2WOH - chains A and B; structure by X-ray diffraction, 2.70 A resolution.

Chain A (and B):
Protein: Primary amine oxidase
Source organism: Escherichia coli
Notes: EC 1.4.3.6; chain B of this document is another copy of the same molecule, construct and numbering; everything in this record applies to it too
UniProt: P46883 (AMO_ECOLI); residues 1-727 here correspond to UniProt positions 31-757 (UniProt number = residue number + 30)
Chain sequence (727 residues; each row starts with the number of its first residue):
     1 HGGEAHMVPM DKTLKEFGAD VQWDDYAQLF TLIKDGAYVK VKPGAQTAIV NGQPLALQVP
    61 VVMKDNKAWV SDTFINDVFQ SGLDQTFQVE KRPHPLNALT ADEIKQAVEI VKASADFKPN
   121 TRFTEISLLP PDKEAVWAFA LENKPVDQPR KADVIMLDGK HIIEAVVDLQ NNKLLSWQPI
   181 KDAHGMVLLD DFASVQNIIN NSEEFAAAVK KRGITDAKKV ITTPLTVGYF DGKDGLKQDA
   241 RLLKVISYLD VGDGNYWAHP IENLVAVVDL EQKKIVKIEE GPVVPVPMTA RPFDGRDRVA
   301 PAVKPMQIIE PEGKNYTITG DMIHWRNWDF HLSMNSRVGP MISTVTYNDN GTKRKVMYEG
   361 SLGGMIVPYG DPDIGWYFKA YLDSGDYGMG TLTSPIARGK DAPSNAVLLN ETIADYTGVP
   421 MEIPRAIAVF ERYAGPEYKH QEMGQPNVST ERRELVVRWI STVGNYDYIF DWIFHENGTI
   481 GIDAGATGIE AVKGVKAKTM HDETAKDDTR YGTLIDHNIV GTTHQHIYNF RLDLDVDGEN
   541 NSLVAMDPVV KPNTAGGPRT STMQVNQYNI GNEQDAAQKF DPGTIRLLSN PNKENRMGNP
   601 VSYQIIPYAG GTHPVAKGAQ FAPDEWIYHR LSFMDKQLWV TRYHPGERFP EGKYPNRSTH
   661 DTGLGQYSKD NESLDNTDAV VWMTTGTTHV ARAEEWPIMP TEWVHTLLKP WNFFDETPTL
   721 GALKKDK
Disordered / not traced: 1-6, 726-727 (chain B: 1-5, 727)
Modified residues: Y466 (5-(2-carboxy-2-aminoethyl)-2-hydroxy-1,4-benzoquinone; TPQ)
Ion coordination: Cu ion: H524, H526, H689; Ca2+: D533, L534, D535, D678, A679; Sr2+: E573, Y667, D670, E672
UniProt features mapped onto this chain:
  - active site: D383 (Proton acceptor), Y466 (Schiff-base intermediate with substrate)
  - binding site (substrate): Y381 to L392, V463 to Y468
  - binding site (Cu cation): H524, H526, H689
  - binding site (Ca(2+)): D533, L534, D535, E573, Y667, D670, E672, D678, A679
  - binding site (Mn(2+)): D533, D535, D678
  - modified residue: Y466 (2',4',5'-topaquinone)
From the paper describing this entry:
  - Sr2+ coordination: D670
  - catalytic residues: D383 (citing earlier work)

How chain A and chain B interact:
Contacting residue pairs (323; chain A residue first):
  D24(A) - K40(B)  salt bridge
  Y26(A) - L29(B)  hydrophobic
  Y26(A) - K40(B)
  Y26(A) - V41(B)
  Y26(A) - K42(B)  hydrogen bond (side chain-backbone)
  Y26(A) - A45(B)
  Y26(A) - T47(B)  hydrogen bond (side chain-backbone)
  Y26(A) - A48(B)
  Y26(A) - I49(B)  hydrophobic
  L29(A) - Y26(B)  hydrophobic
  L29(A) - A27(B)  hydrophobic
  K40(A) - D24(B)  salt bridge
  K40(A) - Y26(B)
  V41(A) - Y26(B)
  K42(A) - Y26(B)  hydrogen bond (backbone-side chain)
  A45(A) - Y26(B)
  T47(A) - Y26(B)  hydrogen bond (backbone-side chain)
  A48(A) - Y26(B)
  I49(A) - Y26(B)  hydrophobic
  F230(A) - P558(B)  hydrophobic
  K233(A) - P558(B)
  Y256(A) - E442(B)  hydrogen bond
  W257(A) - E442(B)  hydrogen bond
  R291(A) - R596(B)
  F293(A) - H440(B)
  F293(A) - V448(B)  hydrophobic
  D294(A) - V448(B)
  R296(A) - K724(B)
  D297(A) - A722(B)
  D297(A) - L723(B)
  D297(A) - K724(B)  hydrogen bond (backbone-backbone)
  R298(A) - E716(B)  salt bridge
  R298(A) - L720(B)
  R298(A) - G721(B)  hydrogen bond (side chain-backbone)
  R298(A) - A722(B)
  R298(A) - L723(B)
  R298(A) - K724(B)
  V299(A) - A722(B)  hydrogen bond (backbone-backbone)
  V299(A) - K724(B)
  V303(A) - N315(B)
  V303(A) - R326(B)
  K304(A) - E312(B)  hydrogen bond (side chain-backbone)
  K304(A) - G313(B)
  K304(A) - K314(B)  hydrogen bond (side chain-backbone)
  K304(A) - N315(B)  hydrogen bond (backbone-side chain)
  P305(A) - E310(B)
  P305(A) - P311(B)
  P305(A) - E312(B)
  M306(A) - I309(B)
  M306(A) - E310(B)
  M306(A) - N405(B)
  M306(A) - E431(B)
  M306(A) - R453(B)
  Q307(A) - Q307(B)
  Q307(A) - I308(B)
  Q307(A) - I309(B)  hydrogen bond (backbone-backbone)
  I308(A) - Q307(B)
  I308(A) - I308(B)  hydrophobic
  I309(A) - P305(B)
  I309(A) - M306(B)
  I309(A) - Q307(B)  hydrogen bond (backbone-backbone)
  I309(A) - I309(B)  hydrophobic
  E310(A) - P305(B)
  E310(A) - M306(B)
  P311(A) - P305(B)
  E312(A) - K304(B)  hydrogen bond (backbone-side chain)
  E312(A) - P305(B)
  G313(A) - K304(B)
  K314(A) - K304(B)  hydrogen bond (backbone-side chain)
  N315(A) - K304(B)  hydrogen bond (side chain-backbone)
  R326(A) - V303(B)
  Y369(A) - R559(B)  hydrogen bond (backbone-side chain)
  G370(A) - R559(B)
  G370(A) - T562(B)
  G370(A) - M563(B)  hydrogen bond (backbone-backbone)
  D371(A) - R559(B)
  P372(A) - N553(B)
  P372(A) - T562(B)
  Y377(A) - P558(B)  hydrophobic
  Y377(A) - R559(B)  hydrogen bond (backbone-side chain)
  S394(A) - Q441(B)
  A397(A) - N447(B)
  G399(A) - Y433(B)
  K400(A) - Y433(B)  hydrogen bond (backbone-side chain)
  K400(A) - P436(B)
  K400(A) - S449(B)  hydrogen bond (side chain-backbone)
  D401(A) - Y433(B)  hydrogen bond (backbone-side chain)
  D401(A) - P436(B)
  D401(A) - K439(B)  salt bridge
  D401(A) - S449(B)  hydrogen bond
  A402(A) - Y433(B)  hydrogen bond (backbone-side chain)
  P403(A) - Y433(B)
  N405(A) - M306(B)
  E431(A) - M306(B)
  Y433(A) - K400(B)  hydrogen bond (side chain-backbone)
  Y433(A) - D401(B)
  Y433(A) - A402(B)  hydrogen bond (side chain-backbone)
  Y433(A) - P403(B)
  Y433(A) - R458(B)
  P436(A) - K400(B)
  P436(A) - I469(B)  hydrophobic
  P436(A) - T701(B)  hydrogen bond (backbone-side chain)
  E437(A) - P700(B)
  E437(A) - T701(B)  hydrogen bond (backbone-backbone)
  Y438(A) - T487(B)
  Y438(A) - I698(B)  hydrophobic
  Y438(A) - M699(B)
  Y438(A) - T701(B)
  K439(A) - D401(B)  salt bridge
  K439(A) - I460(B)
  K439(A) - D467(B)
  K439(A) - T487(B)  hydrogen bond (backbone-side chain)
  K439(A) - G488(B)  hydrogen bond (backbone-backbone)
  H440(A) - W257(B)
  H440(A) - F293(B)
  H440(A) - G464(B)
  H440(A) - N465(B)
  H440(A) - D467(B)  salt bridge
  H440(A) - I489(B)
  Q441(A) - S394(B)
  Q441(A) - T462(B)
  Q441(A) - D467(B)  hydrogen bond (backbone-side chain)
  E442(A) - Y256(B)  hydrogen bond
  E442(A) - W257(B)  hydrogen bond
  M443(A) - L392(B)  hydrophobic
  N447(A) - A397(B)
  V448(A) - F293(B)
  V448(A) - D294(B)
  S449(A) - K400(B)
  S449(A) - D401(B)  hydrogen bond
  E451(A) - G399(B)
  R452(A) - P700(B)
  R452(A) - T701(B)  hydrogen bond (side chain-backbone)
  R458(A) - Y433(B)
  I460(A) - K439(B)
  T462(A) - Q441(B)
  G464(A) - H440(B)
  N465(A) - H440(B)
  D467(A) - K439(B)
  D467(A) - H440(B)  salt bridge
  D467(A) - Q441(B)  hydrogen bond (side chain-backbone)
  I469(A) - P436(B)  hydrophobic
  T487(A) - Y438(B)
  T487(A) - K439(B)  hydrogen bond (side chain-backbone)
  G488(A) - K439(B)  hydrogen bond (backbone-backbone)
  I489(A) - H440(B)
  T499(A) - R596(B)
  T499(A) - M597(B)
  M500(A) - M597(B)  hydrogen bond (backbone-backbone)
  M500(A) - G598(B)
  M500(A) - N599(B)
  H501(A) - E594(B)  salt bridge
  R510(A) - M563(B)
  R510(A) - Q564(B)
  Y511(A) - T562(B)
  Y511(A) - M563(B)
  Y511(A) - Q564(B)
  L514(A) - M597(B)
  L514(A) - N599(B)  hydrogen bond (backbone-side chain)
  I515(A) - M597(B)
  D516(A) - R596(B)  salt bridge
  D516(A) - M597(B)
  H517(A) - R596(B)  hydrogen bond
  H517(A) - M597(B)
  Q525(A) - M563(B)
  P548(A) - Q620(B)
  V550(A) - Q620(B)
  V550(A) - A622(B)
  N553(A) - P372(B)
  P558(A) - F230(B)  hydrophobic
  P558(A) - K233(B)
  P558(A) - Y377(B)  hydrophobic
  R559(A) - Y369(B)  hydrogen bond (side chain-backbone)
  R559(A) - G370(B)
  R559(A) - Y377(B)  hydrogen bond (side chain-backbone)
  R559(A) - F621(B)
  R559(A) - E625(B)  salt bridge
  T560(A) - A622(B)
  T560(A) - D624(B)  hydrogen bond
  T560(A) - E625(B)  hydrogen bond (backbone-side chain)
  S561(A) - F621(B)
  S561(A) - A622(B)  hydrogen bond (side chain-backbone)
  S561(A) - E625(B)  hydrogen bond
  T562(A) - G370(B)
  T562(A) - P372(B)
  T562(A) - Y511(B)
  M563(A) - P368(B)
  M563(A) - Y369(B)
  M563(A) - G370(B)  hydrogen bond (backbone-backbone)
  M563(A) - R510(B)
  M563(A) - Y511(B)
  M563(A) - Q620(B)
  Q564(A) - R510(B)
  Q564(A) - Y511(B)
  D581(A) - K617(B)  salt bridge
  P582(A) - Y608(B)
  P582(A) - P614(B)
  P582(A) - V615(B)  hydrogen bond (backbone-backbone)
  G583(A) - V615(B)
  G583(A) - K617(B)
  I585(A) - P614(B)  hydrophobic
  I585(A) - V690(B)  hydrophobic
  E594(A) - H501(B)  salt bridge
  N595(A) - A693(B)
  R596(A) - R291(B)
  R596(A) - T499(B)
  R596(A) - D516(B)  salt bridge
  R596(A) - H517(B)  hydrogen bond
  M597(A) - T499(B)
  M597(A) - M500(B)  hydrogen bond (backbone-backbone)
  M597(A) - L514(B)
  M597(A) - I515(B)
  M597(A) - D516(B)
  M597(A) - H517(B)
  G598(A) - M500(B)
  N599(A) - M500(B)
  N599(A) - L514(B)
  Q604(A) - P614(B)
  Y608(A) - Y608(B)  hydrophobic
  A609(A) - G610(B)
  A609(A) - G611(B)  hydrogen bond (backbone-backbone)
  G610(A) - A609(B)
  G610(A) - G610(B)
  G611(A) - A609(B)  hydrogen bond (backbone-backbone)
  T612(A) - L707(B)
  T612(A) - K709(B)  hydrogen bond (backbone-side chain)
  H613(A) - K709(B)
  P614(A) - P582(B)
  P614(A) - I585(B)  hydrophobic
  V615(A) - P582(B)  hydrogen bond (backbone-backbone)
  V615(A) - G583(B)
  K617(A) - D581(B)  salt bridge
  Q620(A) - P548(B)
  Q620(A) - V550(B)
  Q620(A) - M563(B)
  F621(A) - V550(B)
  F621(A) - R559(B)
  F621(A) - S561(B)
  F621(A) - M563(B)  hydrophobic
  A622(A) - V550(B)
  A622(A) - T560(B)
  A622(A) - S561(B)  hydrogen bond (backbone-side chain)
  D624(A) - T560(B)  hydrogen bond
  E625(A) - R559(B)  salt bridge
  E625(A) - T560(B)  hydrogen bond (side chain-backbone)
  E625(A) - S561(B)  hydrogen bond (side chain-backbone)
  V690(A) - I585(B)  hydrophobic
  V690(A) - W711(B)
  R692(A) - K709(B)
  R692(A) - P710(B)  hydrogen bond (side chain-backbone)
  R692(A) - W711(B)
  A693(A) - N595(B)
  A693(A) - N712(B)  hydrogen bond (backbone-side chain)
  A693(A) - F714(B)
  A693(A) - D715(B)
  A693(A) - E716(B)
  A693(A) - T717(B)
  E694(A) - P710(B)
  E694(A) - W711(B)
  E694(A) - N712(B)  hydrogen bond (side chain-backbone)
  E694(A) - F713(B)  hydrogen bond (side chain-backbone)
  E694(A) - F714(B)  hydrogen bond (side chain-backbone)
  E694(A) - E716(B)
  E694(A) - T717(B)
  E694(A) - P718(B)
  E695(A) - T717(B)
  W696(A) - E716(B)
  W696(A) - T717(B)  hydrogen bond (backbone-backbone)
  P697(A) - T717(B)
  P697(A) - L720(B)
  I698(A) - Y438(B)  hydrophobic
  I698(A) - T717(B)  hydrogen bond (backbone-side chain)
  M699(A) - Y438(B)
  P700(A) - E437(B)
  P700(A) - Y438(B)  hydrophobic
  P700(A) - R452(B)
  T701(A) - P436(B)  hydrogen bond (side chain-backbone)
  T701(A) - E437(B)  hydrogen bond (backbone-backbone)
  T701(A) - Y438(B)
  T701(A) - R452(B)  hydrogen bond (backbone-side chain)
  E702(A) - K709(B)  salt bridge
  L707(A) - T612(B)
  K709(A) - T612(B)  hydrogen bond (side chain-backbone)
  K709(A) - H613(B)
  K709(A) - R692(B)
  K709(A) - E702(B)  salt bridge
  P710(A) - R692(B)  hydrogen bond (backbone-side chain)
  P710(A) - E694(B)
  W711(A) - V690(B)
  W711(A) - A691(B)
  W711(A) - R692(B)
  W711(A) - E694(B)
  N712(A) - R692(B)
  N712(A) - A693(B)  hydrogen bond (side chain-backbone)
  N712(A) - E694(B)  hydrogen bond (backbone-side chain)
  F713(A) - E694(B)  hydrogen bond (backbone-side chain)
  F714(A) - A693(B)
  F714(A) - E694(B)  hydrogen bond (backbone-side chain)
  D715(A) - A693(B)
  E716(A) - R298(B)  salt bridge
  E716(A) - A693(B)
  E716(A) - E694(B)
  E716(A) - W696(B)
  T717(A) - A693(B)
  T717(A) - E694(B)
  T717(A) - W696(B)  hydrogen bond (backbone-backbone)
  T717(A) - P697(B)
  T717(A) - I698(B)  hydrogen bond (side chain-backbone)
  P718(A) - E694(B)
  L720(A) - F293(B)
  L720(A) - R298(B)
  L720(A) - P697(B)  hydrophobic
  L720(A) - I698(B)  hydrophobic
  G721(A) - R298(B)  hydrogen bond (backbone-side chain)
  A722(A) - R298(B)
  A722(A) - V299(B)  hydrogen bond (backbone-backbone)
  L723(A) - D297(B)
  L723(A) - R298(B)
  L723(A) - V299(B)
  K724(A) - R296(B)  hydrogen bond (side chain-backbone)
  K724(A) - D297(B)  hydrogen bond (backbone-backbone)
  K724(A) - R298(B)
  K724(A) - V299(B)
Also at the interface, not in a pair above, chain A (168 interface residues in all): A27, L189, D234, P368, L392, P395, G435, R453, N477, K498, T513, T523, H524, M546, V549, A555, G556, V565, I606, T688, A691, W703
Also at the interface, not in a pair above, chain B (169 interface residues in all): D234, P292, D371, D373, W376, P395, G435, M443, T450, E451, N477, K498, T513, T523, H524, Q525, V549, A555, G556, Q604, I606, T688, E695, W703

In short:
168 residues of chain A and 169 residues of chain B are in contact; the contacts include 82 hydrogen bonds and
18 salt bridges. Polar contacts include D24(A)-K40(B), R298(A)-E716(B) and D401(A)-K439(B). The paper reports
the catalytic residue D383(A); Sr2+ coordination by D670(A).
Both chains are Primary amine oxidase (Escherichia coli). Entry 2WOH (Strontium soaked E. coli copper amine
oxidase) was determined by X-ray diffraction, deposited together with 2WO0 and 2WOF.
